PDB entry 2K9F | solution NMR | chains A and B

# Chain A
Name: Thioredoxin
Organism: Neisseria meningitidis serogroup A
Notes: fragment: sequence database residues 34-176
Reference sequence: Q9JWM8 (MSRAB_NEIMA); residues 2-144 here correspond to UniProt positions 34-176 (UniProt number = residue number + 32)
Chain sequence (144 residues; each row starts with the number of its first residue):
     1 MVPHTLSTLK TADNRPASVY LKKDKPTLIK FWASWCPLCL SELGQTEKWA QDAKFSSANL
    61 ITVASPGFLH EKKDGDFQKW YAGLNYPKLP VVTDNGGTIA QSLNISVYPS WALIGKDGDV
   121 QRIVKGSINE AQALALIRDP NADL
Differences from the reference sequence: initiating methionine (1)

# Chain B
Name: Thiol:disulfide interchange protein dsbD
Organism: Neisseria meningitidis serogroup B
Notes: EC 1.8.1.8; fragment: sequence database residues 20-146; engineered mutation(s): C102S
Reference sequence: Q9JYM0 (DSBD_NEIMB); residues 2-128 here correspond to UniProt positions 20-146 (UniProt number = residue number + 18)
Chain sequence (128 residues; numbered 1 to 128; the number before each row is that of its first residue):
     1 MALDANDLLP PEKAFVPELA VADDGVNVRF RIADGYYMYQ AKIVGKTNPA DLLGQPSFSK
    61 GEEKEDEFFG RQTVYHHEAQ VAFPYAKAVG EPYKLVLTYQ GSAEAGVCYP PVDTEFDIFG
   121 NGTYHPQT
Differences from the reference sequence: initiating methionine (1); conflict N48 (Asp66 in Q9JYM0); variant S102 (Cys120 in Q9JYM0)

# Interface between chain A and chain B
Disulfides between the chains: C36(A)-C108(B)
Residue-residue contacts (33; chain A residue first):
  W35(A) - K42(B)
  W35(A) - Q100(B)
  W35(A) - P111(B)
  C36(A) - C108(B)  disulfide
  P37(A) - Y39(B)
  P37(A) - F68(B)
  P37(A) - F69(B)
  L38(A) - S102(B)
  L38(A) - G106(B)
  L38(A) - V107(B)
  L38(A) - C108(B)
  C39(A) - C108(B)
  L40(A) - F68(B)
  S41(A) - E67(B)
  S41(A) - F68(B)
  L69(A) - P110(B)
  L69(A) - P111(B)
  L69(A) - V112(B)
  H70(A) - T98(B)
  H70(A) - P111(B)
  H70(A) - D113(B)
  S106(A) - E12(B)
  S106(A) - P110(B)
  V107(A) - P11(B)
  V107(A) - V107(B)
  V107(A) - Y109(B)
  V107(A) - P110(B)
  Y108(A) - V107(B)
  Y108(A) - C108(B)
  Y108(A) - Y109(B)
  Y108(A) - P110(B)
  K125(A) - E12(B)
  S127(A) - G106(B)
Also at the interface, not in a pair above, chain A (17 interface residues in all): A33, N104, P109
Also at the interface, not in a pair above, chain B (20 interface residues in all): D66, A103

# Overview
17 residues of chain A face 20 of chain B across their interface; the contacts include 1 disulfide bond.
Chain A is Thioredoxin (Neisseria meningitidis serogroup A) and chain B is Thiol:disulfide interchange protein
dsbD (Neisseria meningitidis serogroup B); the structure, Structural features of the complex between the DsbD
N-terminal and the PilB N-terminal domains from Neisseria ..., was determined by solution NMR.
